Entry 1BBB (X-ray diffraction, 1.70 A resolution); this record covers chains A and B of the 4 polymer chains in the assembly.

== Chain A ==
Molecule: Hemoglobin A (carbonmonoxy) (alpha chain)
Organism: Homo sapiens
Reference sequence: P69905 (HBA_HUMAN); residue numbers follow UniProt; this construct covers 1-141
Sequence (141 residues; numbered 1 to 141; the number before each row is that of its first residue):
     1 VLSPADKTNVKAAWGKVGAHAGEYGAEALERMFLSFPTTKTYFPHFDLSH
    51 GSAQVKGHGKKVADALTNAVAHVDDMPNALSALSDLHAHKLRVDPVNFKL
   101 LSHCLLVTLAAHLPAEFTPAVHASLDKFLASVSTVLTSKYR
Bound ions: heme Fe: H87 (together with carbon monoxide)
Residues lining bound ligands: carbon monoxide / heme: L29, M32, T39, Y42, F43, H45, F46, H58, K61, V62, A65, L66, L83, L86, H87, L91, V93, N97, F98, L101, V132, L136
UniProt features mapped onto this chain:
  - site: K61 (Not glycated)
  - natural variant: D6 (A6D: In J-Toronto; this construct carries the variant), A13 (A13D: In J-Paris 1/J-Aljezur), E27 (A27E: In Shenyang; this construct carries the variant), K61 (K61N: In Zambia; deletion: In Clinic), D64 (A64D: In Pontoise; this construct carries the variant), D75 (D75A: In Lille; D75G: In Chapel Hill; D75N: In G-Pest), A111 (A111D: In Petah Tikva)

== Chain B ==
Molecule: Hemoglobin A (carbonmonoxy) (beta chain)
Organism: Homo sapiens
Reference sequence: P68871 (HBB_HUMAN); residue numbers follow UniProt; this construct covers 1-146
Sequence (146 residues; each row starts with the number of its first residue):
     1 VHLTPEEKSAVTALWGKVNVDEVGGEALGRLLVVYPWTQRFFESFGDLST
    51 PDAVMGNPKVKAHGKKVLGAFSDGLAHLDNLKGTFATLSELHCDKLHVDP
   101 ENFRLLGNVLVCVLAHHFGKEFTPPVQAAYQKVVAGVANALAHKYH
Bound ions: heme Fe: H92 (together with carbon monoxide)
Residues lining bound ligands: carbon monoxide / heme: L28, L31, T38, F41, F42, H63, K66, V67, A70, F71, L88, L91, H92, L96, V98, N102, F103, L106, V137, L141
UniProt features mapped onto this chain:
  - natural variant: L3 (H3L: In Graz; this construct carries the variant), E7 (E7A: In G-Makassar; E7K: In Hb C; E7Q: In Machida; E7V: In SKCA), K8 (E8K: In G-Siriraj; this construct carries the variant), V11 (A11V: In Iraq-Halabja; this construct carries the variant), G16 (W16G: In Randwick; this construct carries the variant), V23 (E23V: In D-Granada; this construct carries the variant), G24 (V24G: In Miyashiro; this construct carries the variant), G25 (G25D: In Moscva; G25R: In Riverdale-Bronx; G25V: In Savannah), L32 (L32P: In Yokohama), V33 (L33V: In Muscat; this construct carries the variant), R40 (Q40R: In Tianshui; this construct carries the variant), F42 (F42Y: In Mequon; deletion: In Bruxelles), 11 further natural variant entries in UniProt

== Interface between chain A and chain B ==
Residue-residue contacts (38; chain A residue first):
  E30(A) - P124(B)
  R31(A) - F122(B)  hydrogen bond (side chain-backbone)
  R31(A) - T123(B)
  R31(A) - P124(B)
  R31(A) - Q127(B)  hydrogen bond
  L34(A) - P124(B)  hydrophobic
  L34(A) - P125(B)
  L34(A) - A128(B)
  S35(A) - Q127(B)
  S35(A) - A128(B)
  S35(A) - Q131(B)
  F36(A) - Q131(B)
  K99(A) - E101(B)  salt bridge
  H103(A) - N108(B)
  H103(A) - V111(B)
  H103(A) - Q127(B)
  H103(A) - Q131(B)  hydrogen bond
  C104(A) - Q127(B)
  V107(A) - V111(B)  hydrophobic
  V107(A) - A115(B)
  V107(A) - Q127(B)
  A110(A) - C112(B)
  A110(A) - A115(B)
  A110(A) - H116(B)
  A111(A) - A115(B)
  A111(A) - G119(B)
  P114(A) - H116(B)  hydrogen bond (backbone-side chain)
  F117(A) - R30(B)  hydrogen bond (backbone-side chain)
  F117(A) - H116(B)
  T118(A) - R30(B)
  P119(A) - R30(B)
  P119(A) - V33(B)
  P119(A) - M55(B)  hydrophobic
  H122(A) - R30(B)  hydrogen bond
  H122(A) - V34(B)
  H122(A) - C112(B)
  D126(A) - V34(B)
  D126(A) - Y35(B)  hydrogen bond
Other interface residues (no listed pair), chain A (20 interface residues in all): L106, A120, A123
Other interface residues (no listed pair), chain B (21 interface residues in all): P51, V109

== In short ==
Chain A and chain B form an interface of 20 and 21 residues respectively; the contacts include 7 hydrogen
bonds and 1 salt bridge. Polar pairs include K99(A)-E101(B), R31(A)-F122(B) and R31(A)-Q127(B). Bound to chain
A: carbon monoxide / heme.
Here chain A is Hemoglobin A (carbonmonoxy) (alpha chain) and chain B is Hemoglobin A (carbonmonoxy) (beta
chain), both from Homo sapiens. Entry 1BBB (A third quaternary structure of human hemoglobin A at
1.7-angstroms resolution) was determined by X-ray diffraction.
